Entry 8ZI2 (electron microscopy, 2.99 A resolution); this record covers chains C and E of the 8 polymer chains in the assembly.

== Chain C ==
Protein: ATP synthase subunit alpha
Source organism: Acinetobacter baumannii AB5075
Notes: EC 7.1.2.2
UniProtKB: A3M142 (ATPA_ACIBT); residues 1-514 here = UniProt positions 1-514
Sequence (514 residues; each row starts with the number of its first residue):
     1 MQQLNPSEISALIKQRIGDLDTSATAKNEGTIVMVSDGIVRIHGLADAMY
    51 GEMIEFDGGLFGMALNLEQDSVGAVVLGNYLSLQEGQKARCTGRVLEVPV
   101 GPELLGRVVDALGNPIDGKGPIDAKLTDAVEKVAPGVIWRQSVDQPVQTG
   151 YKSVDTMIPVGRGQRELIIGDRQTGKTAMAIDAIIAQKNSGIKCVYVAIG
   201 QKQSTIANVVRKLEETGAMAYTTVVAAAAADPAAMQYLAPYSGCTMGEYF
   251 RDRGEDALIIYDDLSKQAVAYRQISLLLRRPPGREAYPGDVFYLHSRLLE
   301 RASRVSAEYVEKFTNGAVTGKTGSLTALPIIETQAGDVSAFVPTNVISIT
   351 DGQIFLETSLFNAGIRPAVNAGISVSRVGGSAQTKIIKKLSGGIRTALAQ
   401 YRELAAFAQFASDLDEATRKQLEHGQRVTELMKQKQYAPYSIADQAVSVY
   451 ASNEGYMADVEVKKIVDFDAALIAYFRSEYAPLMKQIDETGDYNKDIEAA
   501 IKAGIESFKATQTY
Not modelled in the structure: 1-25
Swiss-Prot annotation at these positions:
  - binding site (ATP): Gly170 to Thr177
  - site: Ser374 (Required for activity)
Small-molecule neighbours:
  - ADP (adenosine-5'-diphosphate): Val375, Ser376, Arg377
  - ATP (adenosine-5'-triphosphate): Asp171, Arg172, Gln173, Thr174, Gly175, Lys176, Thr177, Ala178, Gln201, Asp262, Asp263, Phe361, Arg366, Gln434, Lys435, Gln436

== Chain E ==
Protein: ATP synthase subunit beta
Source organism: Acinetobacter baumannii AB5075
Notes: EC 7.1.2.2
UniProtKB: V5VHQ6 (V5VHQ6_ACIBA); residues 1-464 here = UniProt positions 1-464
Sequence (464 residues; each row starts with the number of its first residue):
     1 MSSGRIIQIIGAVIDVEFERTSVPKIYDALQVDGTETTLEVQQQLGDGVV
    51 RTIAMGSTEGLKRGLTVTSTNAPISVPVGTATLGRIMDVLGRPIDEAGPV
   101 ATEERLPIHRQAPSYAEQAASTDLLETGIKVIDLLCPFAKGGKVGLFGGA
   151 GVGKTVNMMELINNIAKAHSGLSVFAGVGERTREGNDFYHEMKDSNVLDK
   201 VAMVYGQMNEPPGNRLRVALTGLTMAEYFRDEKDENGKGRDVLLFVDNIY
   251 RYTLAGTEVSALLGRMPSAVGYQPTLAEEMGVLQERITSTKSGSITSIQA
   301 VYVPADDLTDPSPATTFAHLDATVVLSRDIASSGIYPAIDPLDSTSRQLD
   351 PLVVGQEHYEIARAVQNVLQRYKELKDIIAILGMDELAEEDKLVVYRARK
   401 IQRFFSQPFHVAEVFTGAPGKLVPLKETIRGFKGLLAGEYDHIPEQAFYM
   451 VGGIDEVIAKAEKL
Not modelled in the structure: 1

== How chain C and chain E interact ==
Residue-residue contacts (37):
  Val33(C) - Gly46(E)  hydrogen bond (backbone-backbone)
  Met34(C) - Gln44(E)
  Val35(C) - Gln44(E)  hydrogen bond (backbone-backbone)
  Ser36(C) - Gln43(E)
  Asp37(C) - Pro274(E)
  Asp37(C) - Ala277(E)
  Asp37(C) - Glu278(E)  hydrogen bond (side chain-backbone)
  Gly38(C) - Glu278(E)
  Asn79(C) - Gln111(E)  hydrogen bond
  Tyr80(C) - Glu278(E)
  Leu81(C) - Gln111(E)
  Gln84(C) - Val23(E)
  Glu85(C) - Gln44(E)
  Glu85(C) - Leu45(E)
  Glu85(C) - Gly46(E)  hydrogen bond (side chain-backbone)
  Glu85(C) - Asp47(E)
  Glu85(C) - Gly48(E)
  Arg172(C) - Ala318(E)
  Gln173(C) - Phe317(E)
  Gln173(C) - Arg347(E)
  Lys202(C) - Gln284(E)
  Lys202(C) - Glu285(E)
  Lys202(C) - Asp321(E)  salt bridge
  Gln203(C) - Gln118(E)
  Gln203(C) - Glu285(E)
  Ala207(C) - Tyr115(E)  hydrophobic
  Val210(C) - Tyr115(E)
  Arg211(C) - Ala119(E)  hydrogen bond (side chain-backbone)
  Arg211(C) - Ala120(E)
  Arg211(C) - Ser121(E)
  Ala229(C) - Gly281(E)
  Ala229(C) - Glu285(E)
  Ala230(C) - Ala112(E)  hydrophobic
  Ala230(C) - Gly281(E)
  Ala230(C) - Glu285(E)
  Gln273(C) - Ala277(E)
  Leu277(C) - Gln273(E)
Interface residues without a listed pair, chain C (28 interface residues in all): Ile116, Asp117, Ser204, Ile206, Lys212, Pro232
Interface residues without a listed pair, chain E (33 interface residues in all): Ile26, Tyr27, Pro113, Ala116, Thr122, Thr275, Leu276, Leu352

== Summary ==
Chain C and chain E form an interface of 28 and 33 residues respectively; the contacts include 6 hydrogen
bonds and 1 salt bridge. Among the polar pairs are Lys202(C)-Asp321(E), Asp37(C)-Glu278(E) and
Asn79(C)-Gln111(E). Bound to chain C: ATP and ADP.
Here chain C is ATP synthase subunit alpha and chain E is ATP synthase subunit beta, both from Acinetobacter
baumannii AB5075. Entry 8ZI2 (Cryo-EM reveals transition states of the Acinetobacter baumannii F1-ATPase
rotary subunits gamma and epsilon and novel ...) was determined by electron microscopy (same publication as
8ZI0, 8ZI1 and 8ZI3).
